PDB entry 9E1M | electron microscopy, 3.25 A resolution | chains C and J of the 11 polymer chains in the assembly

== Chain C ==
Molecule: Histone H2A type 1
Source organism: Xenopus laevis
UniProtKB: P06897 (H2A1_XENLA); residues 0-129 here correspond to UniProt positions 1-130 (UniProt number = residue number + 1)
Sequence (130 residues; numbered 0 to 129; the number before each row is that of its first residue; numbering starts at 0):
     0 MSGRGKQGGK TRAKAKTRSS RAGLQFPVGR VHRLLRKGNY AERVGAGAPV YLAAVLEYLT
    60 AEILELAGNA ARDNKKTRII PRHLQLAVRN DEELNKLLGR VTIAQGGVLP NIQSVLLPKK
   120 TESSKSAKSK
Unresolved in the structure: 0-9, 119-129
Differences from the reference sequence: conflict Arg99 (Gly100 in P06897), Ser123 (Ala124 in P06897)
Curated features (UniProtKB/Swiss-Prot):
  - modified residue: Ser1 (N-acetylserine), Lys5 (N6-(2-hydroxyisobutyryl)lysine), Lys9 (N6-(2-hydroxyisobutyryl)lysine), Lys36 (N6-(2-hydroxyisobutyryl)lysine), Lys74 (N6-(2-hydroxyisobutyryl)lysine), Lys75 (N6-(2-hydroxyisobutyryl)lysine), Lys95 (N6-(2-hydroxyisobutyryl)lysine), Gln104 (N5-methylglutamine), Lys118 (N6-(2-hydroxyisobutyryl)lysine)
  - cross-link (Glycyl lysine isopeptide (Lys-Gly)): Lys13 (interchain with G-Cter in ubiquitin), Lys15 (interchain with G-Cter in ubiquitin), Lys119 (interchain with G-Cter in ubiquitin)

== Chain J ==
Molecule: 152-nt DNA strand
Source organism: Homo sapiens
Sequence (152 nucleotides; numbered -75 to 76; the number before each row is that of its first residue; numbers below 1 keep their minus sign (DC-75 is residue -75)):
   -75 CCCTGGAGAA TCCCGGTGCC GAGGCCGCTC AATTGGTCGT AGACAGCTCT AGCACCGCTT
   -15 AAACGCACGT ACGCGCTGTC CCCCGCGTTT TAACCGCCAA GGGGATTACT CCCTAGTCTC
    45 CAGGCACGTG TCAGATATAT ACATCCTGTG CA
Unresolved in the structure: -75

== Chain C / chain J interface ==
Contacting residue pairs (14; chain C residue first):
  Arg11(C) with DT-43(J), base contact; DT-42(J), hydrogen bond to the sugar
  Ala12(C) with DG-41(J), phosphate contact
  Lys13(C) with DT-42(J), phosphate contact
  Ala14(C) with DT-43(J), phosphate contact
  Lys15(C) with DT-43(J), phosphate contact; DT-42(J), hydrogen bond to the phosphate
  Thr16(C) with DT-43(J), phosphate contact
  Arg17(C) with DT-43(J), salt bridge to the phosphate
  Arg20(C) with DT-42(J), salt bridge to the phosphate
  Arg29(C) with DA-44(J), phosphate contact
  Arg32(C) with DA-44(J), salt bridge to the phosphate
  Arg77(C) with DA-54(J), hydrogen bond to the phosphate; DG-53(J), salt bridge to the phosphate
Interface residues without a listed pair, chain C (13 interface residues in all): Gly28, Arg42
Interface residues without a listed pair, chain J (8 interface residues in all): DA-45, DA-35

== In short ==
13 residues of chain C face 8 of chain J across their interface, with 3 hydrogen bonds and 4 salt bridges.
Polar pairs include Arg11(C)-DT-42(J), Lys15(C)-DT-42(J) and Arg77(C)-DA-54(J).
Chain C is Histone H2A type 1 (Xenopus laevis) and chain J is a 152-nt DNA strand (Homo sapiens); the
structure, Snf2h bound nucleosome complex - ClassA2, was determined by electron microscopy together with 9E1L,
9E1N, 9E1O, 9E1P, 9E1Q, 9E1R and 4 further entries from the same study.
